3KVB - chain A; structure by X-ray diffraction, 2.69 A resolution.

[Chain A]
Name: JmjC domain-containing histone demethylation protein 1D
Source organism: Homo sapiens
Notes: EC 2.-.-.-
UniProtKB: Q6ZMT4 (JHD1D_HUMAN); residue numbers follow UniProt; this construct covers 92-488
Amino-acid sequence (397 residues; each row starts with the number of its first residue):
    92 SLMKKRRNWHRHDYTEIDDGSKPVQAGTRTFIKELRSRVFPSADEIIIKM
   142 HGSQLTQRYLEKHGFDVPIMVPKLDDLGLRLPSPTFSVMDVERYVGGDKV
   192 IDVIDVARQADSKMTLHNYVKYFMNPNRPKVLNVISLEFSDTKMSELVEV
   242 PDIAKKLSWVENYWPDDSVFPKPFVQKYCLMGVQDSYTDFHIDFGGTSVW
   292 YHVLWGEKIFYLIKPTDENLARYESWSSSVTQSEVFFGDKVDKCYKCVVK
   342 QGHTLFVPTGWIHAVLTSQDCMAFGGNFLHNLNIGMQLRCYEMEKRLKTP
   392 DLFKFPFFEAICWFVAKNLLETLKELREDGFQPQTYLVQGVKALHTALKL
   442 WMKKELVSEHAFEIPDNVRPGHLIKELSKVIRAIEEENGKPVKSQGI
Unresolved in the structure: 92-113, 480-488
Curated features (UniProtKB/Swiss-Prot):
  - region: R97 to P114 (Linker)
  - binding site (substrate): T279, K299
  - binding site (Fe cation): H282, D284, H354
Bound ions: Ni2+: H282, D284, H354 (together with N-oxalylglycine)
Small-molecule neighbours:
  - N-oxalylglycine (OGA): N224, I226, L271, T279, H282, D284, Y292, K299, H354, V356
  - oxygen molecule (OXY): V290, G367, N368

[Summary]
Ligands of chain A: oxygen molecule and N-oxalylglycine. The Ni2+ site is built by H282, D284 and H354.
Curated annotation (UniProt) lists substrate-binding residues T279 and K299 and 3 Fe cation-binding residues.
Chain A is JmjC domain-containing histone demethylation protein 1D (Homo sapiens); the structure, Structure of
KIAA1718 Jumonji domain in complex with N-oxalylglycine, was determined by X-ray diffraction (same publication
as 3KV4, 3KV5, 3KV6, 3KV9 and 3KVA).
